Entry 1OD0 (X-ray diffraction, 2.11 A resolution); this record covers chain A.

[Chain A]
Protein: Beta-glucosidase A
From: Thermotoga maritima
Notes: EC 3.2.1.21; fragment: catalytic module, residues 2-446
Reference sequence: Q08638 (BGLA_THEMA); numbering as in UniProt (aligned over 2-446)
Chain sequence (468 residues; each row starts with the number of its first residue; numbers below 1 keep their minus sign (Met-21 is residue -21)):
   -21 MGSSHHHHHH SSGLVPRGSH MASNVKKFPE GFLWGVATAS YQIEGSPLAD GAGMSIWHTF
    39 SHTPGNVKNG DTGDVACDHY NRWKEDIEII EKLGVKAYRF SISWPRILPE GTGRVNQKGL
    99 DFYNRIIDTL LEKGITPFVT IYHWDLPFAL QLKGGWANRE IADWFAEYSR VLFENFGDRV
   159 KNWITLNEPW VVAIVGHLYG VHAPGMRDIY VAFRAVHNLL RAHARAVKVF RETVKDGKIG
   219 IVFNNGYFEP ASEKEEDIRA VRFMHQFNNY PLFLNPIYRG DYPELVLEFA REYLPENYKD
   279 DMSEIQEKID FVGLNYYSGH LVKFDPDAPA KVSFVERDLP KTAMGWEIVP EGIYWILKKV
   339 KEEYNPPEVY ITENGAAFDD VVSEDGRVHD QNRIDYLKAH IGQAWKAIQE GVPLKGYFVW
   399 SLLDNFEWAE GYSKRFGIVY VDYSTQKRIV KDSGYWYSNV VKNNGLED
Disordered / not traced: -21 to 2, 232-236, 305-307, 446
UniProt features mapped onto this chain:
  - active site: Glu166 (Proton donor), Glu351 (Nucleophile)

[Summary]
UniProt lists active-site residues Glu166 and Glu351.
Chain A is Beta-glucosidase A (Thermotoga maritima); the structure, Family 1 b-glucosidase from Thermotoga
maritima, was determined by X-ray diffraction, deposited together with 1OIF, 1OIM and 1OIN.
